3EWH - chain A; structure by X-ray diffraction, 1.60 A resolution.

== Chain A ==
Molecule: vascular endothelial growth factor receptor 2
Source organism: Homo sapiens
Notes: EC 2.7.10.1
Reference sequence: P35968 (VGFR2_HUMAN); residue numbers follow UniProt; this construct covers 815-939, 990-1171
Sequence (314 residues; numbered 815 to 1178; 50 numbers in that range are skipped by the numbering (no residue carries them; nothing is unmodelled there); the number before each row is that of its first residue):
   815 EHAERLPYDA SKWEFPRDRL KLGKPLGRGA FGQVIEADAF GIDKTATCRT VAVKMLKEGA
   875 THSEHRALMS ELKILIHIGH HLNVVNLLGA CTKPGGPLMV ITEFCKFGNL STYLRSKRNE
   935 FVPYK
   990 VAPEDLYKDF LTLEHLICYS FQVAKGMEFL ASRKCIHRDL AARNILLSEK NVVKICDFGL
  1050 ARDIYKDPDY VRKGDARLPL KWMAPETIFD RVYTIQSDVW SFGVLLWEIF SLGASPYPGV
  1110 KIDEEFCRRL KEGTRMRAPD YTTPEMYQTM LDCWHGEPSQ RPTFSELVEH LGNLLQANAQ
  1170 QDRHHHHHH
Disordered / not traced: 858-860, 1052-1055, 1062-1066, 1177-1178
Sequence notes: engineered mutation Ala-817 (Cys in P35968), Thr-916 (Val in P35968), Val-990 (Glu in P35968); expression tag (1172-1178)
Residues lining bound ligands: K11 (N-[4-({3-[2-(methylamino)pyrimidin-4-yl]pyridin-2-yl}oxy)naphthalen-1-yl]-6-(trifluoromethyl)-1H-benzimidazol-2-amine): Leu-840, Gly-841, Val-848, Ala-866, Lys-868, Glu-885, Ile-888, Leu-889, Ile-892, Val-898, Val-899, Val-914, Thr-916, Glu-917, Phe-918, Cys-919, Gly-922, Leu-1019, His-1026, Leu-1035, Ile-1044, Cys-1045, Asp-1046, Phe-1047

== Summary ==
Ligands of chain A: compound K11.
Chain A is vascular endothelial growth factor receptor 2 (Homo sapiens); the structure, Crystal structure of
the VEGFR2 kinase domain in complex with a pyridyl-pyrimidine benzimidazole inhibitor, was determined by X-ray
diffraction (same publication as 3DA6 and 3EFW).
